7M2Z - chains C and D of the 4 polymer chains in the assembly; structure by electron microscopy, 3.70 A resolution.

# Chain C
Molecule: Spindle pole body component SPC98
Organism: Saccharomyces cerevisiae (strain ATCC 204508 / S288c)
UniProtKB: P53540 (SPC98_YEAST); numbering as in UniProt (aligned over 1-846)
Sequence (846 residues; each row starts with the number of its first residue):
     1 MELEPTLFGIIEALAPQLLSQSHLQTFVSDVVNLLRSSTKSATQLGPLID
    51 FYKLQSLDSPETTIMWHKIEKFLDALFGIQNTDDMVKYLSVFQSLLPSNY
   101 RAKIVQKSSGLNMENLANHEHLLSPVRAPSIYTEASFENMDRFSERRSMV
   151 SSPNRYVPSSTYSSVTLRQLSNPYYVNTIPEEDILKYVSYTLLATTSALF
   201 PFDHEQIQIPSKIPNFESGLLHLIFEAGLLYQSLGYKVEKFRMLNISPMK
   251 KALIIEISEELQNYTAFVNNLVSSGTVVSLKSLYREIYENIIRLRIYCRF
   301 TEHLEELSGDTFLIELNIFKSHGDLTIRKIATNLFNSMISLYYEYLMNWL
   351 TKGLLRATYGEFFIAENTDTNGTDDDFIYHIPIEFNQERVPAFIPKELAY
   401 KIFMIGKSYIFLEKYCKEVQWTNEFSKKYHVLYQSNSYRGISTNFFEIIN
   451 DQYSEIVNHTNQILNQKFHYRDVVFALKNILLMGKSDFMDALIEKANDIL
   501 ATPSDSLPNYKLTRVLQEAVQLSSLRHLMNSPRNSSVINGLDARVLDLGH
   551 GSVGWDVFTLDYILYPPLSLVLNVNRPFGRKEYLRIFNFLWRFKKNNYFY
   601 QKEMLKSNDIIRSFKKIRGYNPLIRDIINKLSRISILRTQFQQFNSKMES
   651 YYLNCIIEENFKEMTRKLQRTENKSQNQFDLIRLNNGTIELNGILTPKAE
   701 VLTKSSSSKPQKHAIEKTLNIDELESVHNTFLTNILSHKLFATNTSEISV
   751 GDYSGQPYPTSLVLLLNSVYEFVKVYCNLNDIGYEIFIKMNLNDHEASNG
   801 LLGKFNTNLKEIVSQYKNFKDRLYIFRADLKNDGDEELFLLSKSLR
Unresolved in the structure: 1-162, 705-714
UniProt features mapped onto this chain:
  - modified residue (Phosphoserine): Ser124, Ser136

# Chain D
Molecule: Spindle pole body component SPC97
Organism: Saccharomyces cerevisiae (strain ATCC 204508 / S288c)
UniProtKB: P38863 (SPC97_YEAST); residues 1-823 here = UniProt positions 1-823
Sequence (823 residues; each row starts with the number of its first residue):
     1 MEIKEVDDRAELLRYTNNIPLLGKLVNHQPLWSTNPKLKSFSLEKISAPD
    51 QRRVQEALVVKDLLNVLIGLEGTYIRYFNDYEPSDPETPIEFKIAKKMDP
   101 SFKTFSRRIVRYGKQYMILTRAYEKWSDTSFGMVLQRFAYEIRRFLEDVY
   151 LKTLVERLERDFNKVPNFSIRELEQIINETEVNKQMELLYNIYEEIFREI
   201 EERRTNQSSQEDFNNFMDSMKNESSLHLRLMVAFDTTVYPVPKGGAILKI
   251 FQQKILENLGDRSSVMFLKKLLNNISQDYCTMLYEWLTQGILNDPYQEFM
   301 TYDDLEGKTDNIFDTRDRAWDTQYFIRKDVLLRDCDSEEDKNLLFKMLRT
   351 GILLKVVRASLQIPTIPSNSSDITIQEINDFADLMEGSNLELYVDKCYSR
   401 ANEIFLKLFFQGYDLINVLKHLQQIFLGYQSGHNVLKFLTKNMGELTKHY
   451 RNDNNANYDKLLQNFELERQSENPNNLMRQLLMIQFDTETLPQVLSHYLQ
   501 IYPEVPENNSANDDSDPLMHANNFKNMNAILFDELSKERTGAYHGSNLEL
   551 YTPKSAIYHLKFDINIPYPLNIIISRTCMIKYQIILRYQLVLQYHSRLLD
   601 ETWMDLNKTPSWKYRGYSHTVKRRIVRATRVLHAKMNHFIKTIMEYFNQN
   651 VIDKEVYSLEKCYRNPTLAVAIQNELEGGLTNIMTNRCLSDLIPLQLQIF
   701 DIVYKFCKFIKSMRAKLCQLDPVLYEKHKSGMMKTLNEGYRTNNGGQEDV
   751 GYQEDAALELIQKLIEYISNASSIFRKCLINFTQELSTEKFDFYDSSSVD
   801 AAGIERVLYSIVPPRSASASSQR
Unresolved in the structure: 209-224, 307-317, 501-555, 723-750, 790-800, 815-823

# How chain C and chain D interact
Pairs across the interface (111):
  Val165(C) with Pro166(D); Asn167(D), hydrogen bond (backbone-backbone)
  Leu167(C) with Arg53(D); Phe162(D), hydrophobic; Asn167(D); Phe168(D)
  Arg168(C) with Phe162(D); Asn163(D)
  Leu170(C) with Arg53(D); Val54(D), hydrophobic
  Tyr174(C) with Phe41(D); Ile46(D)
  Tyr175(C) with Lys61(D); Tyr74(D)
  Val176(C) with Met1(D), hydrophobic
  Asn177(C) with Met1(D)
  Glu205(C) with Glu11(D)
  Gln206(C) with Ala10(D); Glu11(D)
  Ile207(C) with Arg9(D); Ala10(D), hydrogen bond (backbone-backbone)
  Gln208(C) with Asp7(D), hydrogen bond; Asp8(D)
  Ile209(C) with Asp8(D), hydrogen bond (backbone-backbone); Arg9(D); Ala10(D)
  Ser211(C) with Ile3(D)
  Lys212(C) with Leu38(D)
  Ile213(C) with Lys37(D), hydrogen bond (backbone-side chain); Leu38(D)
  Pro214(C) with Lys37(D), hydrogen bond (backbone-side chain)
  Asn215(C) with Trp32(D); Lys37(D); Thr73(D)
  Phe216(C) with Asn65(D); Leu70(D), hydrophobic
  Ser218(C) with Asp8(D); Gln29(D); Lys37(D)
  Gly219(C) with Gln29(D); Leu70(D)
  Leu220(C) with Leu70(D), hydrophobic
  His222(C) with Asp8(D); Arg9(D); Asn27(D), hydrogen bond; His28(D); Gln29(D); Pro30(D)
  Glu226(C) with Lys24(D); Leu25(D)
  Ser279(C) with Glu159(D), hydrogen bond
  Lys281(C) with Leu64(D), hydrogen bond (side chain-backbone); Val155(D); Glu159(D), salt bridge
  Tyr284(C) with Ile68(D), hydrophobic
  Arg285(C) with Glu156(D), salt bridge
  Tyr288(C) with Tyr123(D); Glu147(D)
  Ile292(C) with Tyr123(D); Arg143(D)
  Arg295(C) with Leu22(D), hydrogen bond (side chain-backbone); Gly23(D); Lys24(D); Leu25(D)
  Ile296(C) with Leu22(D), hydrophobic
  Arg299(C) with Thr16(D), hydrogen bond (side chain-backbone); Ile19(D), hydrogen bond (side chain-backbone); Pro20(D), hydrogen bond (side chain-backbone); Leu21(D); Leu25(D)
  Phe300(C) with Leu21(D), hydrophobic
  Ile318(C) with Tyr296(D)
  Ser321(C) with Pro295(D); Tyr296(D), hydrogen bond
  His322(C) with Ser127(D); Gln136(D), hydrogen bond; Tyr296(D)
  Gly323(C) with Gln136(D); Arg137(D)
  Asp324(C) with Tyr140(D); Arg143(D), salt bridge
  Leu325(C) with Arg137(D); Tyr140(D), hydrophobic
  Thr326(C) with Tyr140(D); Arg143(D)
  Ile327(C) with Leu21(D), hydrophobic
  Arg328(C) with Asp278(D), salt bridge
  Gln678(C) with Asn475(D), hydrogen bond
  Phe679(C) with Pro474(D); Leu477(D), hydrophobic
  Gly687(C) with Met483(D)
  Ile689(C) with Met483(D), hydrophobic; Asn565(D)
  Glu690(C) with Trp320(D)
  Asn692(C) with Trp320(D)
  Gly693(C) with Tyr568(D)
  Ile694(C) with Ser360(D); Gln362(D); Tyr568(D)
  Leu695(C) with Tyr413(D), hydrogen bond (backbone-side chain); Pro567(D), hydrophobic; Tyr568(D), hydrophobic
  Thr696(C) with Tyr413(D), hydrogen bond (backbone-side chain)
  Pro697(C) with Leu361(D), hydrophobic; Tyr413(D)
  Lys698(C) with Gly412(D), hydrogen bond (backbone-backbone); Asp414(D), salt bridge
  Glu700(C) with Gln411(D); Gly412(D)
  Leu702(C) with Leu361(D), hydrophobic; Lys407(D)
Interface residues without a listed pair, chain C (69 interface residues in all): Ser163, Ser164, Thr166, Ser171, Leu229, Glu289, Glu302, Phe319, Leu681, Thr688, Leu691, Thr703
Interface residues without a listed pair, chain D (86 interface residues in all): Leu12, Asn17, Val26, Glu56, Ala57, Leu58, Gly72, Glu124, Thr129, Met133, Leu151, Lys152, Ala359, Ser370, Asn417, Asn476, Gln480, Leu481, Leu570

# In short
69 residues of chain C face 86 of chain D across their interface, with 19 hydrogen bonds and 5 salt bridges.
Among the polar pairs are Lys281(C)-Glu159(D), Arg285(C)-Glu156(D) and Asp324(C)-Arg143(D).
Chain C is Spindle pole body component SPC98 and chain D is Spindle pole body component SPC97, both from
Saccharomyces cerevisiae (strain ATCC 204508 / S288c); the structure, Monomeric single-particle reconstruction
of the Yeast gamma-TuSC, was determined by electron microscopy together with 7M2W, 7M2X, 7M2Y and 7M3P from
the same study.
